Entry 2GGJ (X-ray diffraction, 2.50 A resolution); this record covers chains A and C.

== Chain A (and C) ==
Protein: N-acylamino acid racemase
Source organism: Deinococcus radiodurans
Notes: EC 5.1.1.10; chain C of this document is another copy of the same molecule, construct and numbering; everything in this record applies to it too
Reference sequence: Q9RYA6 (Q9RYA6_DEIRA); residues 1-375 here = UniProt positions 1-375
Amino-acid sequence (375 residues; row label = number of the first residue in the row):
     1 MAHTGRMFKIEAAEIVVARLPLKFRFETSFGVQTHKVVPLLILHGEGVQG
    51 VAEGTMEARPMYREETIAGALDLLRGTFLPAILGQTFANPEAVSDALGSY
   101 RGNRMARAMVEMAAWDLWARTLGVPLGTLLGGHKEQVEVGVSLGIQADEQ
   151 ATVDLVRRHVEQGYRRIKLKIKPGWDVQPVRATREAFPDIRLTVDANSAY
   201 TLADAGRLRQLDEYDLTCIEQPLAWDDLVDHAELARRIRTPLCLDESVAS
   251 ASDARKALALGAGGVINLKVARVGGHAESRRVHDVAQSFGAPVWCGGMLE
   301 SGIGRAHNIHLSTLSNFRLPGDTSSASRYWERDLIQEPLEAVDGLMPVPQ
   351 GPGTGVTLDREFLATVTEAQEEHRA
Disordered / not traced: 1-5, 24-33
Differences from the reference sequence: engineered mutation C218 (Tyr in Q9RYA6)
From the paper describing this entry:
  - mutagenesis - Y218C, V265C (w43%): decreased catalytic activity
  - mutagenesis - P60C/Y100C, V265C (6.6-fold): increased stability
  - mutagenesis - V48C/R120C, M56C/E65C, P60C/Y100C, G163C/D343C: abolished catalytic activity
  - mutagenesis - G50C/A113C, A119C/G353C: decreased expression

== How chain A and chain C interact ==
Residue-residue contacts (42):
  R59(A) - G76(C)  hydrogen bond (side chain-backbone)
  R59(A) - T77(C)  hydrogen bond
  R59(A) - Y100(C)
  P60(A) - L73(C)
  P60(A) - Y100(C)
  P60(A) - R101(C)  hydrogen bond (backbone-backbone)
  P60(A) - N103(C)
  M61(A) - Y100(C)  hydrophobic
  M61(A) - R101(C)  hydrogen bond (backbone-side chain)
  Y62(A) - R101(C)  hydrogen bond (backbone-side chain)
  R63(A) - R101(C)
  E64(A) - R101(C)
  E64(A) - N103(C)  hydrogen bond (backbone-side chain)
  A68(A) - D72(C)
  G69(A) - G69(C)
  D72(A) - A68(C)
  L73(A) - P60(C)
  G76(A) - R59(C)  hydrogen bond (backbone-side chain)
  T77(A) - R59(C)  hydrogen bond
  Y100(A) - P60(C)
  Y100(A) - M61(C)  hydrophobic
  R101(A) - P60(C)  hydrogen bond (backbone-backbone)
  R101(A) - M61(C)
  R101(A) - Y62(C)  hydrogen bond (side chain-backbone)
  R101(A) - R63(C)
  R101(A) - E64(C)
  R101(A) - S198(C)
  R101(A) - W225(C)
  R101(A) - E246(C)  salt bridge
  G102(A) - W225(C)
  N103(A) - P60(C)
  N103(A) - E64(C)
  S198(A) - R101(C)
  W225(A) - R101(C)
  W225(A) - G102(C)
  D227(A) - K256(C)  salt bridge
  D230(A) - R255(C)  salt bridge
  D230(A) - K256(C)  salt bridge
  E246(A) - R101(C)  salt bridge
  R255(A) - D230(C)  salt bridge
  K256(A) - D227(C)  salt bridge
  K256(A) - V229(C)
Also at the interface, not in a pair above, chain A (27 interface residues in all): A58, T66, V229, L260
Also at the interface, not in a pair above, chain C (27 interface residues in all): A58, T66, L260

== In short ==
The chain A/chain C interface involves 27 residues from each chain, with 10 hydrogen bonds and 7 salt bridges.
Among the polar pairs are R101(A)-E246(C), D227(A)-K256(C) and D230(A)-R255(C). The paper reports that
V48C/R120C, M56C/E65C and P60C/Y100C of chain A, among others, abolish catalytic activity; Y218C and V265C of
chain A reduce catalytic activity; 8 substitutions were tested in all.
Chain A and chain C are both N-acylamino acid racemase (Deinococcus radiodurans); the structure, The mutant
Y218C of Deinococcus Radiodurans N-acylamino acid racemase, was determined by X-ray diffraction (same
publication as 2GGG, 2GGH, 2GGI, 2GGK and 2GGL).
